1T5G - chains B and C of the 3 polymer chains in the assembly; structure by X-ray diffraction, 2.40 A resolution.

Chain B (and C):
Molecule: Arginase 1
Organism: Rattus norvegicus
Notes: EC 3.5.3.1; chain C of this document is another copy of the same molecule, construct and numbering; everything in this record applies to it too
UniProt: P07824 (ARGI1_RAT); residues 6-319 here = UniProt positions 6-319
Sequence (314 residues; each row starts with the number of its first residue):
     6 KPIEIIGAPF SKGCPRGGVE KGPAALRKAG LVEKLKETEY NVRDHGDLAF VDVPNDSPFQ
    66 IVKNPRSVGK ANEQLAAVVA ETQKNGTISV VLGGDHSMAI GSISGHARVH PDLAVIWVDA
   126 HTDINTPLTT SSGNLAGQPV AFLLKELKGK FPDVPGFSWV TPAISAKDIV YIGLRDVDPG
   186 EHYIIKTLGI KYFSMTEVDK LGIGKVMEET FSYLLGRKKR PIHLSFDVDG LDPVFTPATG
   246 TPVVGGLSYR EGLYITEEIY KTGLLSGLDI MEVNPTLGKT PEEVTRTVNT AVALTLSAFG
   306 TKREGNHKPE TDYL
Sequence notes: engineered mutation Cys-19 (Gln in P07824), Ala-119 (Cys in P07824), Ala-141 (His in P07824), Ala-168 (Cys in P07824), Ala-303 (Cys in P07824)
Swiss-Prot annotation at these positions:
  - binding site (Mn(2+)): His-101, Asp-124, His-126, Asp-128, Asp-232, Asp-234
  - binding site (substrate): His-126 to Asn-130, Ser-137 to Asn-139, Asp-183, Thr-246, Glu-277
  - modified residue: Lys-17 (N6-succinyllysine), Ser-62 (Phosphoserine), Ser-72 (Phosphoserine), Lys-75 (N6-succinyllysine), Ser-163 (Phosphoserine), Ser-217 (Phosphoserine), Thr-281 (Phosphothreonine)
  - mutagenesis: His-101 (H101E: Reduced catalytic activity. No effect on manganese binding), Asp-128 (D128E/N: Reduced manganese binding and strongly reduced catalytic activity), Asp-232 (D232A: Loss of one manganese ion and strongly reduced catalytic activity; D232C: Reduced manganese binding and strongly reduced catalytic activity), Asp-234 (D234A/E/H: Reduced manganese binding and strongly reduced catalytic activity), Gly-235 (G235A: 56% of wild-type activity; G235R: Loss of manganese-binding and activity)

Chain B / chain C interface:
Contacting residue pairs (38; chain B residue first):
  Tyr-254(B) / Val-249(C)
  Tyr-254(B) / Gly-250(C)
  Arg-255(B) / Met-200(C)
  Arg-255(B) / Val-203(C)
  Arg-255(B) / Asp-204(C)  salt bridge
  Arg-255(B) / Gly-250(C)
  Arg-255(B) / Gly-251(C)  hydrogen bond (side chain-backbone)
  Arg-255(B) / Glu-256(C)  salt bridge
  Tyr-259(B) / Thr-201(C)
  Tyr-259(B) / Asp-204(C)
  Tyr-259(B) / Lys-205(C)
  Glu-262(B) / Thr-201(C)
  Arg-308(B) / Leu-179(C)
  Arg-308(B) / Arg-180(C)
  Arg-308(B) / Asp-181(C)
  Arg-308(B) / Met-200(C)
  Arg-308(B) / Thr-201(C)
  Arg-308(B) / Asp-204(C)  salt bridge
  Glu-309(B) / Val-182(C)
  Glu-309(B) / His-187(C)  salt bridge
  Glu-309(B) / Lys-191(C)  salt bridge
  Glu-309(B) / Tyr-197(C)  hydrogen bond
  Glu-309(B) / Ser-199(C)
  Gly-310(B) / Val-182(C)
  Gly-310(B) / His-187(C)  hydrogen bond (backbone-side chain)
  Asn-311(B) / Pro-184(C)
  Asn-311(B) / His-187(C)  hydrogen bond (backbone-side chain)
  His-312(B) / Pro-184(C)
  His-312(B) / His-187(C)  hydrogen bond
  His-312(B) / Tyr-188(C)
  Thr-316(B) / Tyr-188(C)
  Asp-317(B) / Tyr-188(C)  hydrogen bond
  Tyr-318(B) / Thr-134(C)
  Tyr-318(B) / Pro-184(C)
  Tyr-318(B) / Gly-185(C)
  Tyr-318(B) / Tyr-188(C)  hydrophobic
  Leu-319(B) / Thr-131(C)
  Leu-319(B) / Ile-189(C)  hydrophobic
Also at the interface, not in a pair above, chain B (15 interface residues in all): Ile-208, Gly-209
Also at the interface, not in a pair above, chain C (30 interface residues in all): Leu-133, Lys-155, Asp-183, Ile-190, Glu-202, Leu-252, Ser-253

Overview:
The interface between chain B and chain C involves 15 residues on one side and 30 on the other; the contacts
include 6 hydrogen bonds and 5 salt bridges. Among the polar pairs are Arg-255(B)/Asp-204(C),
Arg-255(B)/Glu-256(C) and Arg-308(B)/Asp-204(C).
Both chains are Arginase 1 (Rattus norvegicus). Entry 1T5G (Arginase-F2-L-Arginine complex) was determined by
X-ray diffraction together with 1T4P, 1T4R, 1T4T and 1T4S from the same study.
